Entry 2OF9 (X-ray diffraction, 1.35 A resolution); this record covers chains A and B.

== Chain A ==
Molecule: Avidin-related protein 4/5
Organism: Gallus gallus
UniProt: P56734 (AVR4_CHICK); residues 1-126 here correspond to UniProt positions 25-150 (UniProt number = residue number + 24)
Amino-acid sequence (126 residues; numbered 1 to 126; the number before each row is that of its first residue):
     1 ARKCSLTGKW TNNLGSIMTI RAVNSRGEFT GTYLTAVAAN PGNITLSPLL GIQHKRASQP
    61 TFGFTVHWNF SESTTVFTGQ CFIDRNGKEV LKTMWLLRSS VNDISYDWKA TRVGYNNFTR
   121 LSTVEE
Disordered / not traced: 1-2, 123-126
Construct notes: engineered mutation Ala39 (Asp63 in P56734), Ser122 (Cys146 in P56734)
Swiss-Prot annotation at these positions:
  - binding site (biotin): Asn12, Ser16, Tyr33, Thr35, Ser71, Asn116
  - glycosylation (N-linked (GlcNAc...) asparagine): Asn43, Asn69, Asn117
Disulfides: Cys4-Cys81

== Chain B ==
Molecule: Avidin-related protein 4/5
Organism: Gallus gallus
UniProt: P56734 (AVR4_CHICK); residues 201-326 here correspond to UniProt positions 25-150 (UniProt number = residue number - 176)
Amino-acid sequence (126 residues; row label = number of the first residue in the row):
   201 ARKCSLTGKW TNNLGSIMTI RAVNSRGEFT GTYLTAVAAN PGNITLSPLL GIQHKRASQP
   261 TFGFTVHWNF SESTTVFTGQ CFIDRNGKEV LKTMWLLRSS VNDISYDWKA TRVGYNNFTR
   321 LSTVEE
Disordered / not traced: 201-202, 323-326
Construct notes: engineered mutation Ala239 (Asp63 in P56734), Ser322 (Cys146 in P56734)
Swiss-Prot annotation at these positions:
  - binding site (biotin): Asn212, Ser216, Tyr233, Thr235, Ser271, Asn316
  - glycosylation (N-linked (GlcNAc...) asparagine): Asn243, Asn269, Asn317
Disulfides: Cys204-Cys281

== How chain A and chain B interact ==
Pairs across the interface - 96 pairs, chain A then chain B:
  Glu28(A) - Leu250(B)
  Leu50(A) - Glu228(B)
  Leu50(A) - Leu250(B)  hydrophobic
  Leu50(A) - Gly251(B)
  Leu50(A) - Ile252(B)  hydrophobic
  Gly51(A) - Leu250(B)
  Ile52(A) - Leu250(B)  hydrophobic
  Ile52(A) - Thr265(B)
  Ile52(A) - His267(B)
  Gln53(A) - His267(B)
  His54(A) - His267(B)
  His54(A) - Trp268(B)  hydrogen bond (side chain-backbone)
  His54(A) - Ser271(B)  hydrogen bond (side chain-backbone)
  His54(A) - Glu272(B)
  His54(A) - Ser273(B)  hydrogen bond (side chain-backbone)
  His54(A) - Thr274(B)  hydrogen bond
  Ala57(A) - Glu272(B)
  Gln59(A) - Asn302(B)  hydrogen bond (side chain-backbone)
  Thr61(A) - Glu272(B)  hydrogen bond (side chain-backbone)
  Thr61(A) - Ser273(B)
  Thr61(A) - Thr274(B)
  Thr61(A) - Arg298(B)
  Thr61(A) - Ser299(B)
  Thr61(A) - Ser300(B)
  Phe62(A) - Thr274(B)
  Gly63(A) - Thr265(B)  hydrogen bond (backbone-side chain)
  Gly63(A) - Thr274(B)
  Gly63(A) - Val276(B)
  Phe64(A) - Thr265(B)  hydrogen bond (backbone-side chain)
  Thr65(A) - Ile252(B)
  Thr65(A) - Gly263(B)  hydrogen bond (side chain-backbone)
  Thr65(A) - Phe264(B)  hydrogen bond (side chain-backbone)
  His67(A) - Ile252(B)
  His67(A) - Gln253(B)
  His67(A) - His254(B)
  Trp68(A) - His254(B)  hydrogen bond (backbone-side chain)
  Ser71(A) - His254(B)  hydrogen bond (backbone-side chain)
  Glu72(A) - His254(B)
  Glu72(A) - Ala257(B)
  Glu72(A) - Thr261(B)  hydrogen bond (backbone-side chain)
  Ser73(A) - His254(B)  hydrogen bond (backbone-side chain)
  Ser73(A) - Thr261(B)
  Thr74(A) - His254(B)  hydrogen bond
  Thr74(A) - Thr261(B)
  Thr74(A) - Phe262(B)
  Thr74(A) - Gly263(B)
  Thr74(A) - Thr278(B)
  Val76(A) - Gly263(B)
  Val76(A) - Val276(B)  hydrophobic
  Val76(A) - Phe277(B)
  Val76(A) - Thr278(B)
  Phe77(A) - Val276(B)
  Thr78(A) - Thr274(B)
  Thr78(A) - Val276(B)
  Thr78(A) - Leu296(B)
  Thr78(A) - Arg298(B)
  Gly79(A) - Arg298(B)
  Gln80(A) - Arg298(B)
  Gln80(A) - Ser299(B)
  Gln80(A) - Ser300(B)  hydrogen bond
  Gln80(A) - Val301(B)
  Phe82(A) - Arg298(B)
  Phe82(A) - Val301(B)  hydrophobic
  Phe82(A) - Asp303(B)
  Phe82(A) - Ile304(B)
  Phe82(A) - Asp307(B)
  Val90(A) - Ile304(B)  hydrophobic
  Lys92(A) - Arg298(B)
  Lys92(A) - Ile304(B)
  Lys92(A) - Asp307(B)
  Met94(A) - Leu296(B)
  Met94(A) - Thr311(B)
  Trp95(A) - Leu296(B)
  Leu96(A) - Thr278(B)
  Leu96(A) - Met294(B)
  Leu96(A) - Trp295(B)
  Leu96(A) - Leu296(B)  hydrophobic
  Arg98(A) - Thr261(B)
  Arg98(A) - Thr278(B)
  Arg98(A) - Gly279(B)
  Arg98(A) - Gln280(B)
  Arg98(A) - Phe282(B)
  Arg98(A) - Lys292(B)
  Ser99(A) - Thr261(B)
  Ser99(A) - Gln280(B)
  Ser100(A) - Thr261(B)
  Ser100(A) - Gln280(B)
  Val101(A) - Gln280(B)
  Val101(A) - Phe282(B)  hydrophobic
  Asn102(A) - Gln259(B)  hydrogen bond (backbone-side chain)
  Asp103(A) - Phe282(B)
  Ile104(A) - Phe282(B)
  Ile104(A) - Val290(B)  hydrophobic
  Asp107(A) - Phe282(B)
  Asp107(A) - Lys292(B)
  Thr111(A) - Met294(B)
Also at the interface, not in a pair above, chain A (42 interface residues in all): Pro48, Leu49, Arg56
Also at the interface, not in a pair above, chain B (41 interface residues in all): Pro248, Leu249

== In short ==
42 residues of chain A and 41 residues of chain B are in contact; the contacts include 17 hydrogen bonds.
Among the polar pairs are His54(A)-Trp268(B), His54(A)-Ser271(B) and His54(A)-Ser273(B). From UniProt: 6
biotin-binding residues on chain A; 6 biotin-binding residues on chain B.
Both chains are Avidin-related protein 4/5 (Gallus gallus). Entry 2OF9 (Crystal structure of apo AVR4
(D39A/C122S)) was determined by X-ray diffraction (same publication as 2OF8, 2OFA and 2OFB).
